Entry 7ZIG (X-ray diffraction, 1.81 A resolution); this record covers chain A.

Chain A:
Molecule: Tryptophan 5-hydroxylase 1
From: Homo sapiens
Notes: EC 1.14.16.4
Reference sequence: P17752 (TPH1_HUMAN); residue numbers follow UniProt; this construct covers 105-401
Amino-acid sequence (326 residues; numbered 76 to 401; the number before each row is that of its first residue):
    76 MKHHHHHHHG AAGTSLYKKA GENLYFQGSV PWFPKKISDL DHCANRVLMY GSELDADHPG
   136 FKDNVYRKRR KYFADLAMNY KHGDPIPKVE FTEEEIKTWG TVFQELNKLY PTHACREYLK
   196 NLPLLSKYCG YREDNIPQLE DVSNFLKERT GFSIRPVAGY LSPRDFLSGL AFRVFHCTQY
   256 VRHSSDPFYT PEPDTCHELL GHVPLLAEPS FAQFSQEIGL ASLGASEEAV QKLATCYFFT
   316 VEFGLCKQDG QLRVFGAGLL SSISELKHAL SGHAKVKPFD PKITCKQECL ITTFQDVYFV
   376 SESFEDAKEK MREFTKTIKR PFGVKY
Unresolved in the structure: 76-103, 123-127, 394-401
Differences from the reference sequence: initiating methionine (76); expression tag (77-104)
Ion coordination: Fe ion: H272, H277, E317 (together with KM-05-060)
Residues lining bound ligands: KM-05-060 (IVZ; (2R)-2-azanyl-5-[[2-[[3-methyl-2,6-bis(oxidanylidene)-7-(phenylmethyl)purin-8-yl]methyl]-1H-benzimidazol-5-yl]amino]-5-oxidanylidene-pentanoic acid): V232, G234, Y235, L236, S237, P238, F241, T253, Y255, R257, F263, Y264, T265, P268, H272, H277, Y312, F313, E317, F318, G333, S336, S337, I366
Curated features (UniProtKB/Swiss-Prot):
  - binding site (L-tryptophan): Y235, R257, T265, S336, I366
  - binding site (Fe cation): H272, H277, E317

In short:
Ligands of chain A: KM-05-060. H272, H277 and E317 form the Fe ion site. From UniProt: 5 L-tryptophan-binding
residues and 3 Fe cation-binding residues.
Chain A is Tryptophan 5-hydroxylase 1 (Homo sapiens); the structure, Crystal structure of human tryptophan
hydroxylase 1 in complex with inhibitor KM-05-060, was determined by X-ray diffraction (same publication as
7ZIF, 7ZIH, 7ZII and 7ZIJ).
